8Q3X - chains DDD and III of the 11 polymer chains in the assembly; structure by X-ray diffraction, 2.30 A resolution.

Chain DDD:
Molecule: Histone H2B type 1-K
From: Homo sapiens
UniProtKB: O60814 (H2B1K_HUMAN); residues 28-122 here correspond to UniProt positions 32-126 (UniProt number = residue number + 4)
Amino-acid sequence (95 residues; numbered 28 to 122; the number before each row is that of its first residue):
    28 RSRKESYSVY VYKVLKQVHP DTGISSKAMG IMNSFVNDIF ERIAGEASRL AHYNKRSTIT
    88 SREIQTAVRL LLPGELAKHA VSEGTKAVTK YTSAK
UniProt features mapped onto this chain:
  - modified residue: Lys31 (N6-(2-hydroxyisobutyryl)lysine), Glu32 (PolyADP-ribosyl glutamic acid), Ser33 (Phosphoserine), Lys40 (N6-(2-hydroxyisobutyryl)lysine), Lys43 (N6-(2-hydroxyisobutyryl)lysine), Lys54 (N6,N6-dimethyllysine), Arg76 (Dimethylated arginine), Lys82 (N6,N6,N6-trimethyllysine), Arg83 (Omega-N-methylarginine), Arg89 (Omega-N-methylarginine), Lys105 (N6-(2-hydroxyisobutyryl)lysine), Thr112 (Phosphothreonine), Lys113 (N6-(2-hydroxyisobutyryl)lysine), Lys117 (N6-(2-hydroxyisobutyryl)lysine)
  - glycosylation: Ser109 (O-linked (GlcNAc) serine)
  - cross-link (Glycyl lysine isopeptide (Lys-Gly)): Lys31 (interchain with G-Cter in ubiquitin), Lys117 (interchain with G-Cter in ubiquitin)
Metal / ion sites: Mg2+: Val45 (shared with 1 residue of chain EEE)

Chain III:
Molecule: 145-nt DNA strand
From: Homo sapiens
Sequence (145 nucleotides; each row starts with the number of its first residue; numbers below 1 keep their minus sign (DA-72 is residue -72)):
   -72 ATCAATATCC ACCTGCAGAT ACTACCAAAA GTGTATTTGG AAACTGCTCC ATCAAAAGGC
   -12 ATGTTCAGCT GAATCAGCTG AACATGCCTT TTGATGGAGC AGTTTCCAAA TACACTTTTG
    48 GTAGTATCTG CAGGTGGATA TTGAT

Interface between chain DDD and chain III:
Pairs across the interface (13):
  Ser29(DDD) with DT30(III), hydrogen bond to the phosphate
  Arg30(DDD) with DA-44(III), sugar contact
  Tyr39(DDD) with DT-53(III), phosphate contact; DA-52(III), phosphate contact
  Ile51(DDD) with DT-53(III), phosphate contact
  Ser52(DDD) with DA-54(III), phosphate contact
  Ser53(DDD) with DA-54(III), phosphate contact
  Arg83(DDD) with DG-33(III), salt bridge to the phosphate; DA-32(III), salt bridge to the phosphate
  Ser84(DDD) with DG-34(III), hydrogen bond to the phosphate; DG-33(III), hydrogen bond to the phosphate
  Thr85(DDD) with DG-34(III), hydrogen bond to the phosphate; DG-33(III), hydrogen bond to the phosphate
Interface residues without a listed pair, chain DDD (11 interface residues in all): Gly50, Lys82
Interface residues without a listed pair, chain III (9 interface residues in all): DA-45

Summary:
The interface between chain DDD and chain III involves 11 residues on one side and 9 on the other; the
contacts include 5 hydrogen bonds and 2 salt bridges. Among the polar pairs are Ser29(DDD)-DT30(III),
Ser84(DDD)-DG-34(III) and Ser84(DDD)-DG-33(III).
Chain DDD is Histone H2B type 1-K and chain III is a 145-nt DNA strand, both from Homo sapiens; the structure,
Structure of Nucleosome Core with a Bound Metallopeptide Conjugate (Kaposi Sarcoma Associated Herpesvirus LANA
Peptide-Au[I] Compound), was determined by X-ray diffraction, deposited together with 8Q36, 8Q3E and 8Q3M.
